6F59 - chains C and B of the 4 polymer chains in the assembly; structure by X-ray diffraction, 2.15 A resolution.

[Chain C]
Molecule: 26-nt DNA strand
Sequence (26 nucleotides; numbered 1 to 26; the number before each row is that of its first residue):
     1 GAATTTCACA CCTAGGTGTG AAATTC

[Chain B]
Molecule: Brachyury protein
From: Homo sapiens
UniProt: O15178 (BRAC_HUMAN); numbering as in UniProt (aligned over 41-224)
Amino-acid sequence (192 residues; numbered 39 to 230; the number before each row is that of its first residue):
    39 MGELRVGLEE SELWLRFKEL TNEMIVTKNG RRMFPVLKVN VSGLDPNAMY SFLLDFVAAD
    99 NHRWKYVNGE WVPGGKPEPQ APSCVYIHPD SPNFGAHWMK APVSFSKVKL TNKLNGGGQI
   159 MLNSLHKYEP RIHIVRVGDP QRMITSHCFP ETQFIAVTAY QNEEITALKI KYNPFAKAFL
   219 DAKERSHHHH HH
Unresolved in the structure: 39, 225-230
Construct notes: initiating methionine (39); expression tag (40, 225-230); conflict Asp177 (Gly in O15178)
UniProt features mapped onto this chain:
  - DNA-binding region: Leu51 to Asp219 (T-box)
  - natural variant: Gly156 (G156C: In NTD; uncertain significance), His171 (H171R: In SAVA), Asp177 (G177D: this construct carries the variant)
What the authors report for this chain:
  - binding site for (4S)-2-methyl-2,4-pentanediol: Tyr88, Arg174, Met181

[Interface between chain C and chain B]
Contacting residue pairs (18; chain C residue first):
  DG15(C) - Phe213(B)  base contact
  DG16(C) - Arg70(B)  salt bridge to the phosphate
  DG16(C) - Lys147(B)  salt bridge to the phosphate
  DG16(C) - Phe213(B)  hydrogen bond to the base
  DT17(C) - Arg69(B)  base contact
  DT17(C) - Arg70(B)  phosphate contact
  DT17(C) - Asn211(B)  hydrogen bond to the phosphate
  DT17(C) - Phe213(B)  sugar contact
  DT17(C) - Ala214(B)  phosphate contact
  DT17(C) - Phe217(B)  base contact
  DG18(C) - Arg69(B)  salt bridge to the phosphate
  DG18(C) - Tyr198(B)  hydrogen bond to the phosphate
  DG18(C) - Thr204(B)  phosphate contact
  DG18(C) - Lys207(B)  phosphate contact
  DG18(C) - Ile208(B)  phosphate contact
  DG18(C) - Phe217(B)  sugar contact
  DT19(C) - Thr204(B)  phosphate contact
  DT19(C) - Phe217(B)  sugar contact
Other interface residues (no listed pair), chain B (12 interface residues in all): Ile63

[Summary]
5 residues of chain C face 12 of chain B across their interface; the contacts include 3 hydrogen bonds and 3
salt bridges. Polar pairs include DG16(C)-Phe213(B), DT17(C)-Asn211(B) and DG18(C)-Tyr198(B). UniProt lists a
DNA-binding region on chain B. From the paper: a binding site for (4S)-2-methyl-2,4-pentanediol at Tyr88(B),
Arg174(B) and Met181(B).
Chain C is a 26-nt DNA strand and chain B is Brachyury protein (Homo sapiens); the structure, Crystal
structure of human Brachyury (T) G177D variant in complex with DNA, was determined by X-ray diffraction
together with 6F58 and 8CDN from the same study.
